PDB entry 8AMF | electron microscopy, 3.80 A resolution | chains C and F of the 6 polymer chains in the assembly

Chain C:
Molecule: 10-nt DNA strand
Source organism: Lambdavirus lambda
Sequence (10 nucleotides; numbered 2004 to 2013; the number before each row is that of its first residue):
  2004 AAAAAAAAAA

Chain F:
Name: Protein RecA
Source organism: Streptococcus pneumoniae
UniProtKB: P0A452 (RECA_STRR6); residue numbers follow UniProt; this construct covers 1-388
Sequence (388 residues; each row starts with the number of its first residue):
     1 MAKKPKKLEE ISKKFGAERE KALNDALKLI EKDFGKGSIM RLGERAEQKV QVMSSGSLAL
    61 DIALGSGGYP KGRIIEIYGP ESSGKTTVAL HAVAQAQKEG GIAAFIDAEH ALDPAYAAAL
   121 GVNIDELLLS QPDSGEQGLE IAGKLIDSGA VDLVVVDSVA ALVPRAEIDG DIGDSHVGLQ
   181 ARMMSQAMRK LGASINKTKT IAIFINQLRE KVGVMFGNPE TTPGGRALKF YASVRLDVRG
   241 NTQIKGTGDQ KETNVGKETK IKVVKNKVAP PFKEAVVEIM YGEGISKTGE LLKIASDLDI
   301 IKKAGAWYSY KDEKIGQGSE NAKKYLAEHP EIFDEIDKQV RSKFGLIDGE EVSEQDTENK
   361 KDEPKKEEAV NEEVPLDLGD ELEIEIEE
Disordered / not traced: 1-8, 342-388
Swiss-Prot annotation at these positions:
  - binding site (ATP): Gly-79 to Thr-86
What the authors report for this chain:
  - binding site for ATP-gamma-S: Gly-84, Lys-85, Thr-86, Lys-265, Lys-267
  - binding site for the 10-nt DNA strand: Ser-185, Arg-209, Glu-210, Gly-224, Gly-225, Arg-226

Interface between chain C and chain F:
Residue-residue contacts (6; chain C residue first):
  DA2009(C) with Val-212(F), base contact
  DA2010(C) with Val-212(F), base contact
  DA2012(C) with Ser-175(F), hydrogen bond to the phosphate; Val-177(F), base contact
  DA2013(C) with Ser-175(F), hydrogen bond to the phosphate; Val-177(F), base contact
Other interface residues (no listed pair), chain F (4 interface residues in all): Arg-182

Overview:
The chain C/chain F interface involves 4 residues from each chain; the contacts include 2 hydrogen bonds.
Polar pairs include DA2012(C)/Ser-175(F) and DA2013(C)/Ser-175(F). From the paper: a binding site for the
10-nt DNA strand at Ser-185(F), Arg-209(F) and Glu-210(F) among others; a binding site for ATP-gamma-S at
Gly-84(F), Lys-85(F) and Thr-86(F) among others.
Chain C is a 10-nt DNA strand (Lambdavirus lambda) and chain F is Protein RecA (Streptococcus pneumoniae); the
structure, Cryo-EM structure of the RecA postsynaptic filament from S. pneumoniae, was determined by electron
microscopy (same publication as 8AMD).
